6SKW - chain AAA; structure by X-ray diffraction, 2.20 A resolution.

[Chain AAA]
Name: NttE
From: Legionella pneumophila 130b
UniProt: A0A4Q5N6R9 (A0A4Q5N6R9_LEGPN); residues 1-269 here correspond to UniProt positions 20-288 (UniProt number = residue number + 19)
Amino-acid sequence (284 residues; each row starts with the number of its first residue; numbers below 1 keep their minus sign (Mse-14 is residue -14)):
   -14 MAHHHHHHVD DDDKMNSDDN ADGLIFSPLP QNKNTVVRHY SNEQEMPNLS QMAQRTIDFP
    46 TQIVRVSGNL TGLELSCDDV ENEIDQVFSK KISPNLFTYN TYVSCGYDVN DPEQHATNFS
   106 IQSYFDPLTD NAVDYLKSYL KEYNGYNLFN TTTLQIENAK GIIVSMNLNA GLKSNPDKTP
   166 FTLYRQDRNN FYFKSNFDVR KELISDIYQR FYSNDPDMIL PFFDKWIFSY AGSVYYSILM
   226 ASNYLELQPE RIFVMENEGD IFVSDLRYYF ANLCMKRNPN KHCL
Not modelled in the structure: -14 to 6
Differences from the reference sequence: initiating methionine (-14); expression tag (-13 to 0)
Modified / non-standard residues: Mse-14, Mse0 (selenomethionine); Mse31, Mse37, Mse151, Mse203, Mse225, Mse240, Mse260 (selenomethionine; parent Met)
Disulfide bonds: Cys259-Cys268
From the paper describing this entry:
  - contacts within the chain: Cys62-Cys90

[Summary]
The paper reports contacts within the chain involving Cys62, Cys90 and Cys259 among others.
Chain AAA is NttE (Legionella pneumophila 130b); the structure, Crystal structure of the Legionella
pneumophila type II secretion system substrate NttE, was determined by X-ray diffraction, deposited together
with 6SJT.
